6ZY2 - chains A and H of the 12 polymer chains in the assembly; structure by electron microscopy, 3.60 A resolution.

Chain A:
Molecule: YrbD protein
Source organism: Escherichia coli B185
UniProt: D6IEA5 (D6IEA5_ECOLX); numbering as in UniProt (aligned over 1-183)
Chain sequence (183 residues; row label = number of the first residue in the row):
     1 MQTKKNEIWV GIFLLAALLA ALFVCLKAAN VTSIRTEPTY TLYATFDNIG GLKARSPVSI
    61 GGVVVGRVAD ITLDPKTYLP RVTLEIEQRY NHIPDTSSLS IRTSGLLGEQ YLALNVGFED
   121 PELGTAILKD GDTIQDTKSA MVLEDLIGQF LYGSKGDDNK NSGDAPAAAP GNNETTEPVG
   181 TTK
Disordered / not traced: 122-124, 153-183
What the authors report for this chain:
  - self-association interface (contacts with another copy of this molecule): Leu143 to Gly153
  - mutagenesis - L143E, I147E, Y152E: decreased growth in response to chlorpromazine
  - mutagenesis - I147E: decreased stability in response to SDS
  - mutagenesis - F150E: unchanged growth in response to cellular survivability

Chain H:
Molecule: Uncharacterized protein
Source organism: Escherichia coli 2.3916
UniProt: I2X585 (I2X585_ECOLX); residue numbers follow UniProt; this construct covers 1-260
Chain sequence (260 residues; each row starts with the number of its first residue):
     1 MLLNALASLG HKGIKTLRTF GRAGLMLFNA LVGKPEFRKH APLLVRQLYN VGVLSMLIIV
    61 VSGVFIGMVL GLQGYLVLTT YSAETSLGML VALSLLRELG PVVAALLFAG RAGSALTAEI
   121 GLMRATEQLS SMEMMAVDPL RRVISPRFWA GVISLPLLTV IFVAVGIWGG SLVGVSWKGI
   181 DSGFFWSAMQ NAVDWRMDLV NCLIKSVVFA ITVTWISLFN GYDAIPTSAG ISRATTRTVV
   241 HSSLAVLGLD FVLTALMFGN
Disordered / not traced: 260
What the authors report for this chain:
  - mutagenesis - E98R: decreased growth in response to chlorpromazine

How chain A and chain H interact:
Pairs across the interface (32):
  Met1(A) with Arg46(H)
  Asn6(A) with Arg46(H)
  Glu7(A) with Val45(H)
  Trp9(A) with Tyr49(H); Val53(H)
  Val10(A) with Val45(H), hydrophobic
  Phe13(A) with Gly52(H); Met56(H), hydrophobic; Ser154(H); Leu157(H), hydrophobic; Leu158(H), hydrophobic
  Leu14(A) with Leu157(H), hydrophobic
  Ala17(A) with Leu157(H)
  Ala20(A) with Val160(H); Ile161(H), hydrophobic; Ala164(H)
  Ala21(A) with Val160(H)
  Phe23(A) with Ala164(H); Ile167(H), hydrophobic; Trp168(H), hydrophobic
  Val24(A) with Val163(H), hydrophobic; Ala164(H), hydrophobic; Leu199(H)
  Lys27(A) with Trp186(H); Gln190(H)
  Ala28(A) with Ile167(H), hydrophobic; Met189(H); Gln190(H)
  Ala29(A) with Gln190(H), hydrogen bond (backbone-side chain); Val193(H), hydrophobic; Leu199(H), hydrophobic
  Asn30(A) with Gln190(H)
Interface residues without a listed pair, chain A (19 interface residues in all): Lys5, Ala16, Cys25
Interface residues without a listed pair, chain H (21 interface residues in all): Leu48

In short:
Chain A and chain H form an interface of 19 and 21 residues respectively, with 1 hydrogen bond. The
hydrogen-bonded pair is Ala29(A)-Gln190(H). The paper reports that L143E, I147E and Y152E of chain A reduce
growth in response to chlorpromazine; a self-association interface involving Leu143(A); 5 substitutions were
tested in all.
Here chain A is YrbD protein (Escherichia coli B185) and chain H is Uncharacterized protein (Escherichia coli
2.3916). Entry 6ZY2 (Cryo-EM structure of apo MlaFEDB) was determined by electron microscopy together with
6ZY3, 6ZY4 and 6ZY9 from the same study.
